4PFT - chain A; structure by X-ray diffraction, 1.75 A resolution.

Chain A:
Molecule: ABC transporter substrate-binding protein
Organism: Thermotoga maritima
UniProt: Q9X0V0 (Q9X0V0_THEMA); residue numbers follow UniProt; this construct covers 21-557
Chain sequence (544 residues; row label = number of the first residue in the row):
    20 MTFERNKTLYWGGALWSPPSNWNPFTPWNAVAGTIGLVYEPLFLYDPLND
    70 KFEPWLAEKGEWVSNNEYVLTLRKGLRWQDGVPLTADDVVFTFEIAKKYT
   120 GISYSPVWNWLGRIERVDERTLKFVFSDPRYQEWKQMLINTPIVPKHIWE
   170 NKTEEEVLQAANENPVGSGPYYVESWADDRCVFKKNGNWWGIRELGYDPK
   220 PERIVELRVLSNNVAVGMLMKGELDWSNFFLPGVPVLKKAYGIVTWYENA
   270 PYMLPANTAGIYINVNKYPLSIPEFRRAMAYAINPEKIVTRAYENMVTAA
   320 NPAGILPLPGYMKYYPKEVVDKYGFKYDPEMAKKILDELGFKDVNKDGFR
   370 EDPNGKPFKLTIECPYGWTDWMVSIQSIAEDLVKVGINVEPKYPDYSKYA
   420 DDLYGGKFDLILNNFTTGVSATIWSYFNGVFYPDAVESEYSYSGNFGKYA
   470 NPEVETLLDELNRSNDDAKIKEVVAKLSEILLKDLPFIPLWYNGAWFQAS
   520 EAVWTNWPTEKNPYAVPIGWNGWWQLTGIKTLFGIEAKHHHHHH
Disordered / not traced: 20-21, 559-563
Sequence notes: initiating methionine (20); expression tag (558-563)
Metal / ion sites: Mg2+: Asp-362, Asn-364, Asp-366, Phe-368, Glu-370

Summary:
The Mg2+ site is built by Asp-362, Asn-364, Asp-366, Phe-368 and Glu-370.
Chain A is ABC transporter substrate-binding protein (Thermotoga maritima); the structure, Crystal structure
of mannobiose bound oligopeptide ABC transporter, periplasmic oligopeptide-binding protein (TM1223) from
THERMOTOGA MARITIMA at ..., was determined by X-ray diffraction together with 4PFU and 4PFY from the same
study.
